5L5S - chains L and M of the 28 polymer chains in the assembly; structure by X-ray diffraction, 2.60 A resolution.

# Chain L
Protein: Proteasome subunit beta type-6, Proteasome subunit beta type-1
Organism: Saccharomyces cerevisiae (strain ATCC 204508 / S288c)
Notes: EC 3.4.25.1
UniProtKB: chimeric construct of P23724, P20618: residues 1-96 from P23724 (PSB6_YEAST) positions 20-115 (UniProt number = residue number + 19); residues 97-111 from P20618 positions 124-138 (UniProt number = residue number + 27); residues 112-117 from P23724 (PSB6_YEAST) positions 131-136 (UniProt number = residue number + 19); residues 118-133 from P20618 positions 145-160 (UniProt number = residue number + 27); residues 134-222 from P23724 (PSB6_YEAST) positions 153-241 (UniProt number = residue number + 19)
Amino-acid sequence (222 residues; numbered 1 to 222; the number before each row is that of its first residue):
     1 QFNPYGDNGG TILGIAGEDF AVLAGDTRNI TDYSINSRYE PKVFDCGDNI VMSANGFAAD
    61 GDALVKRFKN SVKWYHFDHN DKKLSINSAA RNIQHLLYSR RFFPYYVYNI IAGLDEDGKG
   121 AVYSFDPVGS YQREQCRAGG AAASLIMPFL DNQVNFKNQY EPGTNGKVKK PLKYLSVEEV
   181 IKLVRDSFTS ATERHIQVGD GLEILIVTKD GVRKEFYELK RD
UniProt features mapped onto this chain:
  - modified residue: Tyr123 (Phosphotyrosine)
Metal / ion sites: Mg2+: Asp222 (shared with 3 residues of chain V)
Residues lining bound ligands: PR-924 (39V; N-[(3-methyl-1H-inden-2-yl)carbonyl]-D-alanyl-N-[(2S,4R)-5-hydroxy-4-methyl-3-oxo-1-phenylpentan-2-yl]-L-tryptophanamide): Ser124, Phe125, Asp126, Ser130, Arg137

# Chain M
Protein: Proteasome subunit beta type-7
Organism: Saccharomyces cerevisiae (strain ATCC 204508 / S288c)
Notes: EC 3.4.25.1
UniProtKB: P30657 (PSB7_YEAST); residues -12 to 233 here correspond to UniProt positions 21-266 (UniProt number = residue number + 33)
Amino-acid sequence (246 residues; each row starts with the number of its first residue; numbers below 1 keep their minus sign (Thr-12 is residue -12)):
   -12 TQIANAGASP MVNTQQPIVT GTSVISMKYD NGVIIAADNL GSYGSLLRFN GVERLIPVGD
    48 NTVVGISGDI SDMQHIERLL KDLVTENAYD NPLADAEEAL EPSYIFEYLA TVMYQRRSKM
   108 NPLWNAIIVA GVQSNGDQFL RYVNLLGVTY SSPTLATGFG AHMANPLLRK VVDRESDIPK
   168 TTVQVAEEAI VNAMRVLYYR DARSSRNFSL AIIDKNTGLT FKKNLQVENM KWDFAKDIKG
   228 YGTQKI
Unresolved in the structure: -12 to 0

# Chain L / chain M interface
Contacting residue pairs - 43 pairs, chain L then chain M:
  Gln1(L) - Thr1(M)  hydrogen bond
  Phe2(L) - Thr1(M)
  Phe2(L) - Arg104(M)
  Phe2(L) - Pro109(M)  hydrophobic
  Phe2(L) - Trp111(M)  hydrophobic
  Phe2(L) - Leu132(M)  hydrophobic
  Phe2(L) - Leu133(M)  hydrophobic
  Asn3(L) - Leu133(M)
  Pro4(L) - Arg104(M)  hydrogen bond (backbone-side chain)
  Pro4(L) - Met107(M)  hydrophobic
  Pro4(L) - Leu133(M)
  Tyr5(L) - Arg104(M)
  Tyr5(L) - Leu133(M)
  Asn8(L) - Val135(M)
  Asn29(L) - Tyr137(M)
  Ser34(L) - His149(M)  hydrogen bond
  Ile35(L) - Arg156(M)  hydrogen bond (backbone-side chain)
  Asn36(L) - Tyr137(M)  hydrogen bond
  Asn36(L) - Ser139(M)
  Asn36(L) - Arg156(M)
  Ser37(L) - Ser138(M)  hydrogen bond (side chain-backbone)
  Ser37(L) - Ser139(M)
  Glu40(L) - Arg128(M)  salt bridge
  Glu40(L) - Tyr137(M)
  Glu40(L) - Ser138(M)  hydrogen bond (side chain-backbone)
  Phe57(L) - Arg104(M)
  Phe57(L) - Leu133(M)
  Phe57(L) - Val135(M)  hydrophobic
  Ala59(L) - Tyr101(M)
  Ala59(L) - Leu133(M)
  Ala59(L) - Gly134(M)
  Ala59(L) - Val135(M)
  Asp60(L) - Tyr101(M)  hydrogen bond
  Asp60(L) - Arg104(M)  salt bridge
  Asp62(L) - Thr136(M)  hydrogen bond
  Ala63(L) - Tyr101(M)
  Lys66(L) - Glu94(M)  salt bridge
  Arg100(L) - Tyr101(M)  hydrogen bond
  Phe103(L) - Ser105(M)
  Tyr105(L) - Tyr101(M)
  Glu218(L) - Arg161(M)  salt bridge
  Arg221(L) - Asp160(M)  salt bridge
  Arg221(L) - Arg161(M)
Other interface residues (no listed pair), chain L (26 interface residues in all): Gly6, Arg38, Tyr39
Other interface residues (no listed pair), chain M (22 interface residues in all): Leu142

# In short
26 residues of chain L and 22 residues of chain M are in contact; the contacts include 10 hydrogen bonds and 5
salt bridges. Polar contacts include Glu40(L)-Arg128(M), Asp60(L)-Arg104(M) and Lys66(L)-Glu94(M). Bound to
chain L: PR-924.
Chain L is Proteasome subunit beta type-6, Proteasome subunit beta type-1 and chain M is Proteasome subunit
beta type-7, both from Saccharomyces cerevisiae (strain ATCC 204508 / S288c); the structure, Yeast 20S
proteasome with human beta5i (1-138; V31M) and human beta6 (97-111; 118-133) in complex with ..., was
determined by X-ray diffraction together with 5L52, 5L54, 5L55, 5L5A, 5L5B, 5L5D and 30 further entries from
the same study.
